1DLQ - chains A and B; structure by X-ray diffraction, 2.30 A resolution.

[Chain A (and B)]
Molecule: Catechol 1,2-dioxygenase
Source organism: Acinetobacter sp
Notes: EC 1.13.11.1; chain B of this document is another copy of the same molecule, construct and numbering; everything in this record applies to it too
UniProt: P07773 (CATA_ACIAD); residues 1-311 here = UniProt positions 1-311
Sequence (311 residues; row label = number of the first residue in the row):
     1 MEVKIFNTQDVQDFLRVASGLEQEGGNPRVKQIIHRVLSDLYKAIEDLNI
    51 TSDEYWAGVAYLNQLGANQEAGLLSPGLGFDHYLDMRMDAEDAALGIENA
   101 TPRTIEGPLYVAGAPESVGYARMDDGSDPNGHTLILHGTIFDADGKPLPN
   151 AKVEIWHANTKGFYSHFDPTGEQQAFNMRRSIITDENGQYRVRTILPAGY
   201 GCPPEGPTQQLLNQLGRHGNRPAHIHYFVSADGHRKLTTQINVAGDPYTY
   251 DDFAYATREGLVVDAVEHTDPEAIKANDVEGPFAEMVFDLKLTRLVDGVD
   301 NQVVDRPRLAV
Disordered / not traced: 1-2
Swiss-Prot annotation at these positions:
  - binding site (catechol): Y164, H224 to H226
  - binding site (Fe cation): Y164, Y200, H224, H226

[Chain A / chain B interface]
Residue-residue contacts (144):
  V3(A) - R87(B)
  V3(A) - A90(B)  hydrophobic
  I5(A) - M86(B)  hydrophobic
  I5(A) - R87(B)
  F14(A) - G79(B)
  F14(A) - H82(B)
  F14(A) - Y255(B)  hydrophobic
  V17(A) - R217(B)
  V17(A) - Y255(B)
  A18(A) - L78(B)
  A18(A) - L215(B)
  A18(A) - R217(B)  hydrogen bond (backbone-side chain)
  A18(A) - Y255(B)
  S19(A) - L215(B)
  G20(A) - L215(B)
  Q23(A) - L215(B)
  Q23(A) - G216(B)
  Q23(A) - R217(B)
  G25(A) - G216(B)
  G26(A) - N213(B)
  G26(A) - Q214(B)
  G26(A) - G216(B)
  N27(A) - Q214(B)  hydrogen bond (backbone-backbone)
  R29(A) - L48(B)  hydrogen bond (side chain-backbone)
  R29(A) - N49(B)  hydrogen bond (side chain-backbone)
  R29(A) - I50(B)
  R29(A) - E54(B)  salt bridge
  V30(A) - Q214(B)
  K31(A) - Q214(B)
  K31(A) - L215(B)
  Q32(A) - L48(B)
  I33(A) - L48(B)  hydrophobic
  I34(A) - L215(B)  hydrophobic
  R36(A) - K43(B)
  R36(A) - A44(B)
  R36(A) - D47(B)  salt bridge
  R36(A) - L48(B)
  L38(A) - L78(B)
  L38(A) - F80(B)  hydrophobic
  L41(A) - F80(B)  hydrophobic
  Y42(A) - L78(B)  hydrogen bond (side chain-backbone)
  Y42(A) - G79(B)  hydrogen bond (side chain-backbone)
  Y42(A) - F80(B)
  Y42(A) - Y83(B)  hydrogen bond (backbone-side chain)
  K43(A) - R36(B)
  A44(A) - R36(B)
  I45(A) - R87(B)
  E46(A) - Y83(B)
  D47(A) - R36(B)  salt bridge
  L48(A) - R29(B)  hydrogen bond (backbone-side chain)
  L48(A) - Q32(B)
  L48(A) - I33(B)  hydrophobic
  L48(A) - R36(B)
  N49(A) - R29(B)  hydrogen bond (backbone-side chain)
  N49(A) - R87(B)
  I50(A) - R29(B)
  I50(A) - R87(B)
  S52(A) - V304(B)
  D53(A) - V304(B)
  D53(A) - D305(B)  hydrogen bond (side chain-backbone)
  E54(A) - R29(B)  salt bridge
  Y55(A) - S75(B)  hydrogen bond
  Y55(A) - F80(B)
  Y55(A) - L84(B)  hydrophobic
  W56(A) - S75(B)
  W56(A) - D81(B)
  W56(A) - V304(B)
  W56(A) - R306(B)
  V59(A) - A71(B)
  V59(A) - G72(B)
  A60(A) - P307(B)  hydrophobic
  L62(A) - G66(B)
  N63(A) - L65(B)
  N63(A) - G66(B)
  N63(A) - Q69(B)
  N63(A) - E70(B)
  N63(A) - A71(B)
  L65(A) - N63(B)
  G66(A) - L62(B)
  G66(A) - N63(B)
  G66(A) - G66(B)
  G66(A) - A67(B)
  A67(A) - G66(B)
  A67(A) - A67(B)
  A67(A) - Q69(B)
  Q69(A) - N63(B)
  Q69(A) - A67(B)
  E70(A) - N63(B)  hydrogen bond (backbone-side chain)
  A71(A) - V59(B)
  A71(A) - N63(B)  hydrogen bond (backbone-side chain)
  G72(A) - V59(B)
  S75(A) - Y55(B)  hydrogen bond
  S75(A) - W56(B)
  L78(A) - L38(B)  hydrophobic
  L78(A) - Y42(B)  hydrogen bond (backbone-side chain)
  G79(A) - F14(B)
  G79(A) - Y42(B)  hydrogen bond (backbone-side chain)
  F80(A) - L38(B)  hydrophobic
  F80(A) - L41(B)  hydrophobic
  F80(A) - Y42(B)
  F80(A) - I45(B)  hydrophobic
  F80(A) - Y55(B)
  D81(A) - W56(B)
  H82(A) - F14(B)
  Y83(A) - I5(B)  hydrophobic
  Y83(A) - Y42(B)  hydrogen bond (side chain-backbone)
  Y83(A) - E46(B)
  L84(A) - S52(B)
  L84(A) - Y55(B)  hydrophobic
  L84(A) - W56(B)
  M86(A) - I5(B)  hydrophobic
  M86(A) - F14(B)  hydrophobic
  R87(A) - I5(B)
  R87(A) - I45(B)
  R87(A) - N49(B)
  R87(A) - I50(B)  hydrogen bond (side chain-backbone)
  A90(A) - V3(B)  hydrophobic
  A90(A) - I5(B)  hydrophobic
  E91(A) - V3(B)
  N213(A) - G26(B)
  Q214(A) - G26(B)
  Q214(A) - N27(B)  hydrogen bond (backbone-backbone)
  Q214(A) - V30(B)
  Q214(A) - K31(B)
  L215(A) - A18(B)
  L215(A) - S19(B)
  L215(A) - G20(B)
  L215(A) - Q23(B)
  L215(A) - K31(B)
  L215(A) - I34(B)  hydrophobic
  G216(A) - Q23(B)
  G216(A) - G25(B)
  G216(A) - G26(B)
  R217(A) - V17(B)
  R217(A) - A18(B)  hydrogen bond (side chain-backbone)
  Y255(A) - F14(B)  hydrophobic
  Y255(A) - V17(B)
  Y255(A) - A18(B)
  V303(A) - D53(B)
  V304(A) - S52(B)
  V304(A) - D53(B)
  V304(A) - W56(B)
  D305(A) - D53(B)  hydrogen bond (backbone-side chain)
  R306(A) - W56(B)
Interface residues without a listed pair, chain A (74 interface residues in all): F6, D10, V11, D40, M88, L211, P307
Interface residues without a listed pair, chain B (71 interface residues in all): F6, V11, D40, A60, E91, V303

[In short]
74 residues of chain A and 71 residues of chain B are in contact, with 21 hydrogen bonds and 4 salt bridges.
Among the polar pairs are R29(A)-E54(B), R36(A)-D47(B) and A18(A)-R217(B).
Both chains are Catechol 1,2-dioxygenase (Acinetobacter sp). Entry 1DLQ (Structure of catechol 1,2-dioxygenase
from acinetobacter sp. ADP1 inhibited by bound mercury) was determined by X-ray diffraction together with
1DLM, 1DLT and 1DMH from the same study.
